4QZ2 - chains S and T of the 28 polymer chains in the assembly; structure by X-ray diffraction, 2.70 A resolution.

Chain S:
Protein: Proteasome subunit alpha type-6
From: Saccharomyces cerevisiae
Notes: EC 3.4.25.1
Reference sequence: P40302 (PSA6_YEAST); residues 0-233 here correspond to UniProt positions 1-234 (UniProt number = residue number + 1)
Sequence (234 residues; numbered 0 to 233; the number before each row is that of its first residue; numbering starts at 0):
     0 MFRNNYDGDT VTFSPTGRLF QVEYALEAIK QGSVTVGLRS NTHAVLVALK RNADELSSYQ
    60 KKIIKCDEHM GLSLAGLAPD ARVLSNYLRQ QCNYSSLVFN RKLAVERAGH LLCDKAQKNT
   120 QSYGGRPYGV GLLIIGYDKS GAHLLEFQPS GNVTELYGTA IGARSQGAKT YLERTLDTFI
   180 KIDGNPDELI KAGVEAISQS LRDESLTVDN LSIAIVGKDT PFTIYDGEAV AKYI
Not modelled in the structure: 0-2
Curated features (UniProtKB/Swiss-Prot):
  - modified residue: Ser13 (Phosphoserine)
  - cross-link: Lys190 (Glycyl lysine isopeptide (Lys-Gly) (interchain with G-Cter in ubiquitin))

Chain T:
Protein: Probable proteasome subunit alpha type-7
From: Saccharomyces cerevisiae
Notes: EC 3.4.25.1
Reference sequence: P21242 (PSA7_YEAST); residues -3 to 284 here correspond to UniProt positions 1-288 (UniProt number = residue number + 4)
Sequence (288 residues; numbered -3 to 284; the number before each row is that of its first residue; numbers below 1 keep their minus sign (Met-3 is residue -3)):
    -3 MTSIGTGYDL SNSVFSPDGR NFQVEYAVKA VENGTTSIGI KCNDGVVFAV EKLITSKLLV
    57 PQKNVKIQVV DRHIGCVYSG LIPDGRHLVN RGREEAASFK KLYKTPIPIP AFADRLGQYV
   117 QAHTLYNSVR PFGVSTIFGG VDKNGAHLYM LEPSGSYWGY KGAATGKGRQ SAKAELEKLV
   177 DHHPEGLSAR EAVKQAAKII YLAHEDNKEK DFELEISWCS LSETNGLHKF VKGDLLQEAI
   237 DFAQKEINGD DDEDEDDSDN VMSSDDENAP VATNANATTD QEGDIHLE
Not modelled in the structure: -3 to 1, 245-284
Curated features (UniProtKB/Swiss-Prot):
  - modified residue: Thr-2 (N-acetylthreonine)

Chain S / chain T interface:
Residue-residue contacts - 64 pairs, chain S then chain T:
  Asn4(S) with Leu6(T)
  Tyr5(S) with Asp5(T), hydrogen bond; Leu6(T), hydrophobic
  Thr9(S) with Arg126(T)
  Val10(S) with Gln19(T); Asn123(T); Ser124(T); Val125(T); Arg126(T)
  Thr11(S) with Leu6(T); Gln19(T)
  Phe12(S) with Gln19(T), hydrogen bond (backbone-side chain); Tyr22(T); Ala23(T), hydrophobic; Arg126(T); Pro127(T)
  Ser13(S) with Tyr22(T)
  Pro14(S) with Tyr22(T), hydrophobic; Lys25(T)
  Thr15(S) with Lys25(T)
  Gly16(S) with Tyr22(T); Lys25(T); Ala26(T)
  Leu18(S) with Leu77(T), hydrophobic; Arg126(T)
  Glu105(S) with Lys59(T)
  His109(S) with Arg82(T)
  Cys112(S) with Arg82(T)
  Asp113(S) with Arg82(T), salt bridge; Asn86(T)
  Gln116(S) with Pro79(T); Asp80(T); His83(T), hydrogen bond; Arg126(T)
  Thr119(S) with Arg126(T), hydrogen bond (backbone-side chain)
  Gln120(S) with Val125(T); Arg126(T), hydrogen bond (backbone-backbone); Pro127(T); Phe128(T)
  Ser121(S) with Ser124(T)
  Tyr122(S) with Ser124(T), hydrogen bond (backbone-backbone)
  His142(S) with Lys59(T)
  Ser149(S) with Pro79(T)
  Gly150(S) with Pro79(T)
  Asn151(S) with Ile78(T); Pro79(T)
  Thr153(S) with Leu55(T); Asn60(T)
  Glu154(S) with Val56(T); Lys59(T); Asn60(T), hydrogen bond (backbone-side chain)
  Leu155(S) with Leu54(T); Leu55(T), hydrophobic; Val56(T)
  Tyr156(S) with Leu54(T), hydrogen bond (backbone-backbone); Leu55(T); Val56(T); Pro57(T)
  Gly157(S) with Leu54(T)
  Lys168(S) with Leu54(T)
  Leu171(S) with Leu54(T)
  Glu172(S) with Ser52(T), hydrogen bond; Lys53(T), hydrogen bond (side chain-backbone)
  Leu175(S) with Lys53(T)
Also at the interface, not in a pair above, chain S (37 interface residues in all): Arg38, Lys117, Ser139, Val152
Also at the interface, not in a pair above, chain T (30 interface residues in all): His119, Gly129

Summary:
Chain S and chain T form an interface of 37 and 30 residues respectively, with 10 hydrogen bonds and 1 salt
bridge. Polar pairs include Asp113(S)-Arg82(T), Tyr5(S)-Asp5(T) and Phe12(S)-Gln19(T).
Chain S is Proteasome subunit alpha type-6 and chain T is Probable proteasome subunit alpha type-7, both from
Saccharomyces cerevisiae; the structure, yCP beta5-M45I mutant in complex with the epoxyketone inhibitor ONX
0914, was determined by X-ray diffraction together with 4QUX, 4QUY, 4QV0, 4QV1, 4QV3, 4QV4 and 42 further
entries from the same study.
